PDB entry 8RGM | electron microscopy, 4.00 A resolution | chains A and J of the 10 polymer chains in the assembly

[Chain A]
Name: Histone H3.1
Source organism: Homo sapiens
UniProt: P68431 (H31_HUMAN); residues 1-135 here correspond to UniProt positions 2-136 (UniProt number = residue number + 1)
Amino-acid sequence (135 residues; numbered 1 to 135; the number before each row is that of its first residue):
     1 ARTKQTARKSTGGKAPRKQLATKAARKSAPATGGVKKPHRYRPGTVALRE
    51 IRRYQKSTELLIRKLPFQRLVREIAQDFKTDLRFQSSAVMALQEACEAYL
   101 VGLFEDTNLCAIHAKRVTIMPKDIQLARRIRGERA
Unresolved in the structure: 1-38, 134-135
Curated features (UniProtKB/Swiss-Prot):
  - modified residue: Arg2 (Asymmetric dimethylarginine), Thr3 (Phosphothreonine), Lys4 (Allysine), Gln5 (5-glutamyl dopamine), Thr6 (Phosphothreonine), Arg8 (Citrulline), Lys9 (N6,N6,N6-trimethyllysine), Ser10 (ADP-ribosylserine), Thr11 (Phosphothreonine), Lys14 (N6-(2-hydroxyisobutyryl)lysine), Arg17 (Asymmetric dimethylarginine), Lys18 (N6-(2-hydroxyisobutyryl)lysine), Lys23 (N6-(2-hydroxyisobutyryl)lysine), Arg26 (Citrulline), Lys27 (N6,N6,N6-trimethyllysine), Ser28 (ADP-ribosylserine), Lys36 (N6,N6,N6-trimethyllysine), Lys37 (N6-methyllysine), Tyr41 (Phosphotyrosine), Lys56 (N6,N6,N6-trimethyllysine) and 8 more in UniProt
  - lipidation: Lys18 (N6-decanoyllysine)

[Chain J]
Molecule: Widom 603 DNA sequence
Sequence (145 nucleotides; numbered -72 to 72; the number before each row is that of its first residue; numbers below 1 keep their minus sign (DC-72 is residue -72)):
   -72 CCCCAGGGACTTGAAGTAATAAGGACGGAGGGCCTCTTTCAACATCGATG
   -22 CACGGTGGTTAGCCTTGGATTGCCCTCTACCGTGGCCTAAGCGTACTTAG
    28 AAGCCCGAGTGACGACTTCACACGGTAGGTGGGCGCGCGAACTGG

[Chain A / chain J interface]
Contacting residue pairs - 23 pairs, chain A then chain J:
  His39(A) - DG-67(J)  phosphate contact
  Arg40(A) - DG9(J)  hydrogen bond to the base
  Arg40(A) - DT10(J)  sugar contact
  Tyr41(A) - DG-67(J)  hydrogen bond to the phosphate
  Tyr41(A) - DG-66(J)  sugar contact
  Tyr41(A) - DG9(J)  sugar contact
  Tyr41(A) - DT10(J)  hydrogen bond to the phosphate
  Pro43(A) - DC8(J)  phosphate contact
  Gly44(A) - DC8(J)  phosphate contact
  Gly44(A) - DG9(J)  hydrogen bond to the phosphate
  Thr45(A) - DG9(J)  phosphate contact
  Val46(A) - DG9(J)  hydrogen bond to the phosphate
  Ala47(A) - DG9(J)  phosphate contact
  Arg49(A) - DG-66(J)  sugar contact
  Arg53(A) - DG-65(J)  salt bridge to the phosphate
  Lys56(A) - DA-64(J)  salt bridge to the phosphate
  Arg63(A) - DA17(J)  hydrogen bond to the phosphate
  Arg63(A) - DG18(J)  salt bridge to the phosphate
  Lys64(A) - DG18(J)  phosphate contact
  Leu65(A) - DA17(J)  sugar contact
  Leu65(A) - DG18(J)  phosphate contact
  Arg69(A) - DA17(J)  salt bridge to the phosphate
  Arg83(A) - DA26(J)  hydrogen bond to the sugar
Interface residues without a listed pair, chain A (19 interface residues in all): Arg42, Pro66, Lys115
Interface residues without a listed pair, chain J (13 interface residues in all): DT-2, DG-1, DC19

[Overview]
Chain A and chain J form an interface of 19 and 13 residues respectively; the contacts include 7 hydrogen
bonds and 4 salt bridges. Polar pairs include Arg40(A)-DG9(J), Arg83(A)-DA26(J) and Tyr41(A)-DG-67(J).
Here chain A is Histone H3.1 (Homo sapiens) and chain J is Widom 603 DNA sequence. Entry 8RGM (Cryo-EM
structure of nucleosome containing Widom603 DNA) was determined by electron microscopy.
